PDB entry 3L75 | X-ray diffraction, 2.79 A resolution | chains Q and R of the 20 polymer chains in the assembly

== Chain Q ==
Molecule: Mitochondrial cytochrome C1, heme protein
Source organism: Gallus gallus
Notes: EC 1.10.2.2
Reference sequence: D0VX26 (D0VX26_CHICK); residues 1-241 here = UniProt positions 1-241
Chain sequence (241 residues; numbered 1 to 241; the number before each row is that of its first residue):
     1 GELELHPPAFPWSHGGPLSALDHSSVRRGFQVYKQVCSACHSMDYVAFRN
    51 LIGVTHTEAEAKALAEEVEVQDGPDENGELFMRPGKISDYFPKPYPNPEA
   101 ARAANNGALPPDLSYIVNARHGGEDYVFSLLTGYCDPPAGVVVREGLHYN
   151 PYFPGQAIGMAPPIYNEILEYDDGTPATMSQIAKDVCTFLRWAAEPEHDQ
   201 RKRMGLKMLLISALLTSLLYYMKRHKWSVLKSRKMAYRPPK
Ion coordination: heme c Fe: His41, Met160
Residues lining bound ligands: heme c (HEC): Val32, Val36, Cys37, Cys40, His41, Asn105, Ala108, Leu109, Pro110, Pro111, Leu113, Ile116, Arg120, Tyr126, Val127, Leu130, Leu131, Phe153, Ile158, Gly159, Met160, Pro163, Ile164, Val186, Leu190

== Chain R ==
Molecule: Cytochrome B-C1 complex subunit 5, rieske ironsulfur protein, mitochondrial
Source organism: Gallus gallus
Notes: EC 1.10.2.2
Reference sequence: Q5ZLR5 (UCRI_CHICK); residues 1-196 here correspond to UniProt positions 77-272 (UniProt number = residue number + 76)
Chain sequence (196 residues; row label = number of the first residue in the row):
     1 VHNDVTVPDFSAYRREDVMDATTSSQTSSEDRKGFSYLVTATACVATAYA
    51 AKNVVTQFISSLSASADVLALSKIEIKLSDIPEGKNVAFKWRGKPLFVRH
   101 RTQAEINQEAEVDVSKLRDPQHDLDRVKKPEWVILVGVCTHLGCVPIANS
   151 GDFGGYYCPCHGSHYDASGRIRKGPAPYNLEVPTYQFVGDDLVVVG
Disulfide bonds: Cys144-Cys160
Ion coordination: 2Fe-2S cluster Fe: Cys139, His141, Cys158, His161
Residues lining bound ligands: 2Fe-2S cluster (FES): Cys139, His141, Leu142, Gly143, Cys144, Cys158, Cys160, His161, Gly162, Ser163
UniProt features mapped onto this chain:
  - binding site ([2Fe-2S] cluster): Cys139, His141, Leu142, Cys158, His161, Ser163

== Interface between chain Q and chain R ==
Residue-residue contacts (31; chain Q residue first):
  Arg49(Q) with Ala66(R); Asp67(R); Ala70(R)
  Glu76(Q) with Lys77(R), salt bridge; Asp80(R)
  Lys86(Q) with Ser72(R), hydrogen bond; Lys73(R)
  Met204(Q) with Gln57(R)
  Lys207(Q) with Tyr49(R)
  Ile211(Q) with Tyr49(R), hydrophobic
  Leu215(Q) with Ala43(R); Ala46(R), hydrophobic; Thr47(R)
  Leu218(Q) with Val39(R), hydrophobic; Thr42(R); Ala43(R)
  Tyr221(Q) with Arg15(R); Phe35(R); Ser36(R), hydrogen bond; Val39(R), hydrophobic
  Met222(Q) with Thr40(R)
  His225(Q) with Arg15(R); Ser36(R)
  Ser232(Q) with Phe10(R); Tyr13(R)
  Lys234(Q) with Pro8(R); Asp9(R); Phe10(R); Tyr13(R)
  Arg238(Q) with Asp4(R); Val5(R)
Also at the interface, not in a pair above, chain Q (18 interface residues in all): Ser88, Tyr90, Leu214, Leu219
Also at the interface, not in a pair above, chain R (25 interface residues in all): Val1

== Overview ==
18 residues of chain Q and 25 residues of chain R are in contact; the contacts include 2 hydrogen bonds and 1
salt bridge. Among the polar pairs are Glu76(Q)-Lys77(R), Lys86(Q)-Ser72(R) and Tyr221(Q)-Ser36(R). Chain Q
binds heme c. Ligands of chain R: 2Fe-2S cluster.
Here chain Q is Mitochondrial cytochrome C1, heme protein and chain R is Cytochrome B-C1 complex subunit 5,
rieske ironsulfur protein, mitochondrial, both from Gallus gallus. Entry 3L75 (Cytochrome BC1 complex from
chicken with fenamidone bound) was determined by X-ray diffraction.
